3L8B - chains A and D of the 3 polymer chains in the assembly; structure by X-ray diffraction, 2.15 A resolution.

Chain A:
Molecule: DNA polymerase
From: Enterobacteria phage RB69
Notes: EC 2.7.7.7
UniProtKB: Q38087 (DPOL_BPR69); residue numbers follow UniProt; this construct covers 1-903
Chain sequence (906 residues; each row starts with the number of its first residue):
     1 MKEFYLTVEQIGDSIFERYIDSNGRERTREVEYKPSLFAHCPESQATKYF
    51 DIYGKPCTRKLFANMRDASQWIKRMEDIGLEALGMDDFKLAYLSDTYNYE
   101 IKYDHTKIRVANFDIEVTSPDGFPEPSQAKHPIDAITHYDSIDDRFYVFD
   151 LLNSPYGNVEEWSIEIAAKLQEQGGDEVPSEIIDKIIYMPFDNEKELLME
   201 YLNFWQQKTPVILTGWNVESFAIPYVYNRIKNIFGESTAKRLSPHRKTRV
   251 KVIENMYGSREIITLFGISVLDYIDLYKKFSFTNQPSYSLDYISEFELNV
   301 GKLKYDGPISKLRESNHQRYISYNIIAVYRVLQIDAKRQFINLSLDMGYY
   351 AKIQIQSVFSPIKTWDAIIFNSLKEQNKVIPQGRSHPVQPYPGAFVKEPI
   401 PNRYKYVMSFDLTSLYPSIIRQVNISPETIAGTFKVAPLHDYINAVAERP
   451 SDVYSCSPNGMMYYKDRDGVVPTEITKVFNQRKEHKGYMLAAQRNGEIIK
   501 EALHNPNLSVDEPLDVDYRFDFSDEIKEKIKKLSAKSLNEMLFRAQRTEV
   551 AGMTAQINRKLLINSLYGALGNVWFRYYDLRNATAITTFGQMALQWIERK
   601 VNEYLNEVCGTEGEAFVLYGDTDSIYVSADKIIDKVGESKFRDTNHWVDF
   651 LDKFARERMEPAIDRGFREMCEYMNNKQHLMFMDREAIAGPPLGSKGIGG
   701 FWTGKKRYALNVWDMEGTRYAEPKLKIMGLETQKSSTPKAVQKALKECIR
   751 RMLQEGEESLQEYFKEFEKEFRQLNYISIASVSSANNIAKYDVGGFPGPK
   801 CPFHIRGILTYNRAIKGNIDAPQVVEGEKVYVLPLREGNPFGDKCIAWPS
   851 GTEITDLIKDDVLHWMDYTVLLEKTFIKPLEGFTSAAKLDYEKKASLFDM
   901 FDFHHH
Unresolved in the structure: 254-260, 904-906
Sequence notes: engineered mutation Ala-222 (Asp in Q38087), Ala-327 (Asp in Q38087); expression tag (904-906)
Swiss-Prot annotation at these positions:
  - region: Thr-248 to Thr-264 (Beta hairpin), Lys-705 to Tyr-708 (Binding of DNA in B-conformation), Leu-897 to Phe-903 (Interaction with the polymerase clamp)
  - binding site (Mg(2+)): Asp-114, Glu-116, Asp-411, Leu-412, Asp-623
  - binding site (substrate): Ser-414 to Tyr-416, Arg-482, Lys-560
  - site: Asp-621 (Optimization of metal coordination by the polymerase active site), Lys-706 (Optimization of metal coordination by the polymerase active site), Asp-714 (Essential for viral replication)
  - mutagenesis: Leu-415 (L415A/G: Decreases base selectivity by several hundred fold; L415G/F: Increased misinsertion, increased mismatch extension and inefficient proofreading; L415M: No effect on base selectivity), Leu-561 (L561A: No effect on the ability to recognize damaged DNA. Increase in probability of nucleotide incorporation), Ser-565 (S565G: Increased incorporation efficiency of correct dNMPs; when associated with A-567), Tyr-567 (Y567A: Inserts both dCMP and dAMP opposite 8-oxoG rapidly and with equal efficiency. 100-fold increase of dAMP and dGMP when situated opposite guanidinohydantoin ...), Asp-621 (D621A: Drastic decrease in the efficiency of incorporation of dGMP), Lys-706 (K706A: Almost complete loss of polymerase activity), Asp-714 (D714A: Complete loss of viral replication)
From the paper describing this entry:
  - binding site for the 18-nt DNA strand: Lys-279, Tyr-567, Trp-574
  - binding site for the 18-nt DNA strand: Lys-279
  - mutagenesis - K279A: unchanged catalytic activity on Gh
  - mutagenesis - K279A: unchanged catalytic activity on undamaged DNA
  - binding site for the 13-nt DNA strand (chain D): Lys-706
  - binding site for the 18-nt DNA strand: Pro-361, Ser-565 (proposed by the authors, not directly observed)
  - catalytic residues: Asp-621, Asp-623 (citing earlier work)
  - mutagenesis - D222A/D327A: abolished catalytic activity (citing earlier work)
  - conformationally variable residues (order/disorder transition): Glu-254 to Arg-260

Chain D:
Molecule: 13-nt DNA strand
Sequence (13 nucleotides; numbered 101 to 113; the number before each row is that of its first residue):
   101 GCGGACTGCTTAA

Chain A / chain D interface:
Pairs across the interface (29):
  Asn-284(A) / DT110(D)  sugar contact
  Asn-284(A) / DT111(D)  hydrogen bond to the phosphate
  Asp-621(A) / DA113(D)  sugar contact
  Thr-622(A) / DA113(D)  phosphate contact
  Asp-623(A) / DA113(D)  phosphate contact
  Lys-706(A) / DA112(D)  hydrogen bond to the base
  Tyr-708(A) / DA113(D)  hydrogen bond to the phosphate
  Met-728(A) / DA112(D)  phosphate contact
  Met-728(A) / DA113(D)  phosphate contact
  Gly-729(A) / DT111(D)  phosphate contact
  Gly-729(A) / DA112(D)  hydrogen bond to the phosphate
  Gln-733(A) / DT111(D)  phosphate contact
  Gln-733(A) / DA112(D)  phosphate contact
  Lys-734(A) / DT111(D)  phosphate contact
  Ser-735(A) / DT110(D)  phosphate contact
  Ser-735(A) / DT111(D)  hydrogen bond to the phosphate
  Ser-783(A) / DC109(D)  phosphate contact
  Ser-783(A) / DT110(D)  phosphate contact
  Ser-784(A) / DC109(D)  phosphate contact
  Ser-784(A) / DT110(D)  hydrogen bond to the phosphate
  Ala-785(A) / DC109(D)  phosphate contact
  Asn-786(A) / DC109(D)  hydrogen bond to the phosphate
  Lys-790(A) / DG108(D)  salt bridge to the phosphate
  Tyr-791(A) / DT107(D)  hydrogen bond to the phosphate
  Tyr-791(A) / DG108(D)  hydrogen bond to the phosphate
  Lys-800(A) / DC106(D)  hydrogen bond to the base
  Lys-800(A) / DT107(D)  sugar contact
  His-804(A) / DG108(D)  phosphate contact
  His-804(A) / DC109(D)  salt bridge to the phosphate
Also at the interface, not in a pair above, chain A (27 interface residues in all): Tyr-626, Ile-727, Ser-736, Val-782, Asn-787, Pro-802, Ile-805, Lys-829

Overview:
27 residues of chain A face 8 of chain D across their interface, with 10 hydrogen bonds and 2 salt bridges.
Polar contacts include Lys-706(A)/DA112(D), Lys-800(A)/DC106(D) and Asn-284(A)/DT111(D). From the paper:
catalytic residues Asp-621(A) and Asp-623(A); D222A/D327A of chain A abolish catalytic activity.
Here chain A is DNA polymerase (Enterobacteria phage RB69) and chain D is a 13-nt DNA strand. Entry 3L8B
(Crystal structure of a replicative DNA polymerase bound to the oxidized guanine lesion guanidinohydantoin)
was determined by X-ray diffraction.
